Entry 6WHZ (X-ray diffraction, 2.90 A resolution); this record covers chains A and D.

Chain A:
Protein: Histone deacetylase 2
From: Homo sapiens
Notes: EC 3.5.1.98
UniProt: Q92769 (HDAC2_HUMAN); residues 6-389 here correspond to UniProt positions 2-385 (UniProt number = residue number - 4)
Sequence (385 residues; numbered 5 to 389; the number before each row is that of its first residue):
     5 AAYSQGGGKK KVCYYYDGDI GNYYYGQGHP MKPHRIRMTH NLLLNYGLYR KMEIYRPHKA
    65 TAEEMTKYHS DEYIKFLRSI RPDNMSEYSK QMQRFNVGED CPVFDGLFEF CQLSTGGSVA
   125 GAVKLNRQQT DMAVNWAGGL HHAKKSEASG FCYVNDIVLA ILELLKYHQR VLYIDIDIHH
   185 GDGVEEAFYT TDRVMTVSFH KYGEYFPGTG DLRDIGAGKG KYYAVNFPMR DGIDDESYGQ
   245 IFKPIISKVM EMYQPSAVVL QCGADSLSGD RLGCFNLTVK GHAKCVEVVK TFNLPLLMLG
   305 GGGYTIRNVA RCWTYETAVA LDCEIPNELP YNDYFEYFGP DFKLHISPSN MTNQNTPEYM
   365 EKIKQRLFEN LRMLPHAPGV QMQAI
Disordered / not traced: 5-6, 379-389
Construct notes: expression tag (5)
Swiss-Prot annotation at these positions:
  - active site: His-146
  - binding site (1D-myo-inositol 1,4,5,6-tetrakisphosphate): Gly-32, Lys-36, Arg-275
  - binding site (Ca(2+)): Asp-179, Asp-181, His-183, Phe-192, Thr-195, Val-198, Ser-202, Phe-203, Tyr-227
  - binding site (Zn(2+)): Asp-181, His-183, Asp-269
  - modified residue: Lys-79 (N6-acetyllysine), Lys-225 (N6-acetyllysine), Cys-266 (S-nitrosocysteine), Cys-278 (S-nitrosocysteine)
  - cross-link: Lys-79 (Glycyl lysine isopeptide (Lys-Gly) (interchain with G-Cter in SUMO2))
Bound ions: Na+ site 1: Asp-179, Asp-181, His-183, Ser-202, Phe-203; Zn2+: Asp-181, His-183, Asp-269 (shared with U2M_500(D) of chain D); Na+ site 2: Phe-192, Val-198

Chain D:
Protein: U2M-ASN-HYP-LYS-GLN-DLY-TRP-GLY peptide macrocycle
Sequence (8 residues; numbered 500 to 507; the number before each row is that of its first residue):
   500 XNPKQKWG
Modified positions: U2M ((2S)-2-amino-7-sulfanylheptanoic acid) at position 500; Pro-502 (4-hydroxyproline; HYP); Lys-505 (D-lysine; DLY)
Covalently attached groups: covalent link U2M_500/Gly-507
Bound ions: Zn2+: U2M_500 (shared with Asp-181(A), His-183(A), Asp-269(A) of chain A)

Interface between chain A and chain D:
Contacting residue pairs (17; chain A residue first):
  Glu-103(A) / Gln-504(D)  hydrogen bond
  Glu-103(A) / Lys-505(D)
  Asp-104(A) / U2M_500(D)  hydrogen bond (side chain-backbone)
  Asp-104(A) / Gly-507(D)
  His-145(A) / U2M_500(D)
  His-146(A) / U2M_500(D)
  Gly-154(A) / U2M_500(D)
  Phe-155(A) / U2M_500(D)
  Asp-181(A) / U2M_500(D)
  His-183(A) / U2M_500(D)
  Phe-210(A) / U2M_500(D)
  Phe-210(A) / Gly-507(D)
  Asp-269(A) / U2M_500(D)
  Leu-276(A) / U2M_500(D)
  Leu-276(A) / Asn-501(D)
  Leu-276(A) / Pro-502(D)
  Tyr-308(A) / U2M_500(D)
Interface residues without a listed pair, chain A (15 interface residues in all): Pro-34, Arg-275, Gly-306
Interface residues without a listed pair, chain D (8 interface residues in all): Lys-503, Trp-506

Overview:
15 residues of chain A face 8 of chain D across their interface, with 2 hydrogen bonds. Polar pairs include
Glu-103(A)/Gln-504(D) and Asp-104(A)/U2M_500(D). From UniProt: active-site residue His-146(A), 3 residues
binding 1D-myo-inositol 1,4,5,6-tetrakisphosphate, 9 Ca2+-binding residues and 3 Zn2+-binding residues on
chain A.
Here chain A is Histone deacetylase 2 (Homo sapiens) and chain D is U2M-ASN-HYP-LYS-GLN-DLY-TRP-GLY peptide
macrocycle. Entry 6WHZ (Histone deacetylases complex with peptide macrocycles) was determined by X-ray
diffraction (same publication as 6WSJ, 6WHN, 6WHO, 6WHQ and 6WI3).
